PDB entry 4DUX | X-ray diffraction, 2.30 A resolution | chains C and D of the 4 polymer chains in the assembly

[Chain C (and D)]
Protein: Beta-galactosidase
From: Escherichia coli
Notes: EC 3.2.1.23; chain D of this document is another copy of the same molecule, construct and numbering; everything in this record applies to it too
UniProt: P00722 (BGAL_ECOLI); residues 9-1023 here correspond to UniProt positions 10-1024 (UniProt number = residue number + 1)
Amino-acid sequence (1052 residues; each row starts with the number of its first residue; numbers below 1 keep their minus sign (Met-28 is residue -28)):
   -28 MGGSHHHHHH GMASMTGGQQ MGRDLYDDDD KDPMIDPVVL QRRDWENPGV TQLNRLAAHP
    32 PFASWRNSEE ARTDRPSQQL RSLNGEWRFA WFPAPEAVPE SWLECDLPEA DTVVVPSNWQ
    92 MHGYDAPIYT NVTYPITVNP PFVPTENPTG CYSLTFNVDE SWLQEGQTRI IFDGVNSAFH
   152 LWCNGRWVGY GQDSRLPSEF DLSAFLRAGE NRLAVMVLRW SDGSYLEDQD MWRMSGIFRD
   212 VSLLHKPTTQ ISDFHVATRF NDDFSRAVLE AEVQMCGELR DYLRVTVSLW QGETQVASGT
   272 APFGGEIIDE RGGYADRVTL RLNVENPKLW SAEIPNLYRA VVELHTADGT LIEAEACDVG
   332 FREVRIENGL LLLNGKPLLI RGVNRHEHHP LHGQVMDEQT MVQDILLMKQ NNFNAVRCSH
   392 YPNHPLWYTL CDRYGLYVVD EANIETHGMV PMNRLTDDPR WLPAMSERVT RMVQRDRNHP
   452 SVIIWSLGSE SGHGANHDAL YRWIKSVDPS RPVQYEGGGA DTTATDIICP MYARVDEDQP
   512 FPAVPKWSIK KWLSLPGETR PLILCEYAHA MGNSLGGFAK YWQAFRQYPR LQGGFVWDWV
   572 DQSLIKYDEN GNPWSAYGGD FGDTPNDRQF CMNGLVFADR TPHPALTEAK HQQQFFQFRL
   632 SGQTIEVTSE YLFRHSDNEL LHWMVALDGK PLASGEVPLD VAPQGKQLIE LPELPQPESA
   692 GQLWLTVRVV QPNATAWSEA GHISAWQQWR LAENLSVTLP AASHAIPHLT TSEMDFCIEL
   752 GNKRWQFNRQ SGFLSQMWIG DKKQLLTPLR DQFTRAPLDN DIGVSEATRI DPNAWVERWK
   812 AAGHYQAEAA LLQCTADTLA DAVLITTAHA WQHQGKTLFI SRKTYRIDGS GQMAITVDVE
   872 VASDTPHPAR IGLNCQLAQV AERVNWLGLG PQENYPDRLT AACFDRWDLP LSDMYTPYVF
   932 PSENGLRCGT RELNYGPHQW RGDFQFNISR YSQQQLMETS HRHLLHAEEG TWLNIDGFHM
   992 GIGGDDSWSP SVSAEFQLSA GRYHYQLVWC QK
Disordered / not traced: -28 to 8
Sequence notes: initiating methionine (-28); expression tag (-27 to 8); engineered mutation Ser460 (Asn461 in P00722)
Swiss-Prot annotation at these positions:
  - active site: Glu461 (Proton donor), Glu537 (Nucleophile)
  - binding site (substrate): Asn102, Asp201, Glu461, Glu537 to His540, Asn604, Trp999
  - binding site (Na(+)): Asp201, Phe601, Asn604
  - binding site (Mg(2+)): Glu416, His418, Glu461, Asn597
  - site: His357 (Transition state stabilizer), His391 (Transition state stabilizer), Trp999 (Important for ensuring that an appropriate proportion of lactose is converted to allolactose)
Ion coordination: Mg2+ site 1: Asp15, Asn18, Val21, Gln163, Asp193; Na+ site 1: Asp201, Phe601, Asn604 (together with beta-L-ribopyranose); Mg2+ site 2: Glu416, Glu461; Na+ site 2: Phe556, Tyr559, Pro560, Leu562; Na+ site 3: Ser647, Glu650, Leu670; Na+ site 4: Pro932, Leu967, Thr970
Small-molecule neighbours:
  - beta-L-ribopyranose (0MK), molecule 1: Asn102, Asp201, His391, Glu461, Met502, Tyr503, Glu537, His540, Trp568, Phe601, Asn604, Trp999
  - beta-L-ribopyranose (0MK), molecule 2: Asn102, Val103, His418, Glu461, Met502, Tyr503, Phe601, Ser796, Glu797, Trp999
From the paper describing this entry:
  - binding site for beta-L-ribopyranose: Asn102, His418, Glu461, Lys517, Ser796, Glu797, Trp999
  - catalytic residues: Glu461 (proposed by the authors, not directly observed)
  - specificity-determining residues: His418, Lys517 (proposed by the authors, not directly observed)
  - catalytic residues: Glu537 (citing earlier work)

[Chain C / chain D interface]
Residue-residue contacts (71; chain C residue first):
  Asn339(C) - Pro527(D)  hydrogen bond (side chain-backbone)
  Asn339(C) - Gly528(D)
  Leu341(C) - Pro527(D)  hydrophobic
  Asp507(C) - Gln558(D)  hydrogen bond (backbone-side chain)
  Asp509(C) - Gln558(D)  hydrogen bond
  Ser519(C) - Gln558(D)
  Lys521(C) - Tyr559(D)
  Lys522(C) - Gln558(D)  hydrogen bond (side chain-backbone)
  Lys522(C) - Tyr559(D)
  Leu524(C) - Ser525(D)
  Ser525(C) - Leu524(D)
  Ser525(C) - Tyr559(D)
  Ser525(C) - Arg561(D)  hydrogen bond (backbone-side chain)
  Pro527(C) - Asn339(D)  hydrogen bond (backbone-side chain)
  Pro527(C) - Leu341(D)  hydrophobic
  Gly528(C) - Asn339(D)
  Gln558(C) - Asp507(D)  hydrogen bond (side chain-backbone)
  Gln558(C) - Asp509(D)  hydrogen bond
  Gln558(C) - Ser519(D)
  Gln558(C) - Lys522(D)  hydrogen bond (backbone-side chain)
  Tyr559(C) - Lys521(D)
  Tyr559(C) - Lys522(D)  hydrogen bond (side chain-backbone)
  Tyr559(C) - Ser525(D)
  Arg561(C) - Ser525(D)  hydrogen bond (side chain-backbone)
  Gln693(C) - Ser874(D)  hydrogen bond
  Leu722(C) - Ser874(D)
  Ala723(C) - Asp875(D)
  Glu724(C) - Lys847(D)  hydrogen bond (backbone-side chain)
  Glu724(C) - Ala873(D)
  Glu724(C) - Ser874(D)  hydrogen bond (side chain-backbone)
  Glu724(C) - Asp875(D)
  Leu726(C) - Thr848(D)
  Leu726(C) - Leu849(D)
  Leu726(C) - Ile851(D)  hydrophobic
  Leu726(C) - Glu871(D)
  Leu726(C) - Ala873(D)
  Ser727(C) - Ile851(D)
  Val728(C) - Leu823(D)
  Val728(C) - Ala841(D)  hydrophobic
  Val728(C) - Thr848(D)
  Leu730(C) - Leu823(D)
  Leu823(C) - Val728(D)
  Leu823(C) - Leu730(D)
  Asp828(C) - Leu830(D)
  Asp828(C) - Ala831(D)  hydrogen bond (side chain-backbone)
  Leu830(C) - Asp828(D)
  Leu830(C) - Leu830(D)  hydrophobic
  Ala831(C) - Asp828(D)  hydrogen bond (backbone-side chain)
  Lys847(C) - Glu724(D)  hydrogen bond (side chain-backbone)
  Thr848(C) - Leu726(D)
  Thr848(C) - Val728(D)
  Leu849(C) - Leu726(D)
  Ile851(C) - Leu726(D)  hydrophobic
  Ile851(C) - Ser727(D)
  Asp869(C) - His1015(D)  salt bridge
  Asp869(C) - Gln1017(D)
  Glu871(C) - Leu726(D)
  Val872(C) - Glu724(D)
  Ala873(C) - Glu724(D)
  Ala873(C) - Leu726(D)
  Ser874(C) - Gln693(D)  hydrogen bond
  Ser874(C) - Glu724(D)  hydrogen bond (backbone-side chain)
  Asp875(C) - Ala723(D)
  Asp875(C) - Glu724(D)  hydrogen bond (side chain-backbone)
  Arg942(C) - Arg1013(D)
  Asp954(C) - Arg1013(D)  salt bridge
  Arg1013(C) - Arg942(D)
  Arg1013(C) - Asp954(D)  salt bridge
  His1015(C) - Asp869(D)  salt bridge
  His1015(C) - His1015(D)  hydrogen bond
  Gln1017(C) - Asp869(D)
Interface residues without a listed pair, chain C (50 interface residues in all): Leu526, Pro560, Arg721, Asn725, Gln824, Thr829, Ala841, Gln843, Arg853
Interface residues without a listed pair, chain D (48 interface residues in all): Leu526, Pro560, Arg721, Leu722, Thr829, Gln843, Arg853, Val872

[In short]
50 residues of chain C and 48 residues of chain D are in contact, with 21 hydrogen bonds and 4 salt bridges.
Polar pairs include Asp869(C)-His1015(D), Asp954(C)-Arg1013(D) and Asn339(C)-Pro527(D). Chain C binds
beta-L-ribopyranose. From the paper: catalytic residues Glu461(C) and Glu537(C); a binding site for
beta-L-ribopyranose at Asn102(C), His418(C) and Glu461(C) among others.
Chain C and chain D are both Beta-galactosidase (Escherichia coli); the structure, E. coli (lacZ)
beta-galactosidase (N460S) in complex with L-ribose, was determined by X-ray diffraction together with 4DUW
from the same study.
